8U7T - chains A and G of the 7 polymer chains in the assembly; structure by electron microscopy, 3.30 A resolution.

# Chain A
Protein: Cell division control protein 48
From: Saccharomyces cerevisiae
Notes: EC 3.6.4.6
UniProtKB: P25694 (CDC48_YEAST); residues 250-1084 here correspond to UniProt positions 1-835 (UniProt number = residue number - 249)
Chain sequence (835 residues; numbered 250 to 1084; the number before each row is that of its first residue):
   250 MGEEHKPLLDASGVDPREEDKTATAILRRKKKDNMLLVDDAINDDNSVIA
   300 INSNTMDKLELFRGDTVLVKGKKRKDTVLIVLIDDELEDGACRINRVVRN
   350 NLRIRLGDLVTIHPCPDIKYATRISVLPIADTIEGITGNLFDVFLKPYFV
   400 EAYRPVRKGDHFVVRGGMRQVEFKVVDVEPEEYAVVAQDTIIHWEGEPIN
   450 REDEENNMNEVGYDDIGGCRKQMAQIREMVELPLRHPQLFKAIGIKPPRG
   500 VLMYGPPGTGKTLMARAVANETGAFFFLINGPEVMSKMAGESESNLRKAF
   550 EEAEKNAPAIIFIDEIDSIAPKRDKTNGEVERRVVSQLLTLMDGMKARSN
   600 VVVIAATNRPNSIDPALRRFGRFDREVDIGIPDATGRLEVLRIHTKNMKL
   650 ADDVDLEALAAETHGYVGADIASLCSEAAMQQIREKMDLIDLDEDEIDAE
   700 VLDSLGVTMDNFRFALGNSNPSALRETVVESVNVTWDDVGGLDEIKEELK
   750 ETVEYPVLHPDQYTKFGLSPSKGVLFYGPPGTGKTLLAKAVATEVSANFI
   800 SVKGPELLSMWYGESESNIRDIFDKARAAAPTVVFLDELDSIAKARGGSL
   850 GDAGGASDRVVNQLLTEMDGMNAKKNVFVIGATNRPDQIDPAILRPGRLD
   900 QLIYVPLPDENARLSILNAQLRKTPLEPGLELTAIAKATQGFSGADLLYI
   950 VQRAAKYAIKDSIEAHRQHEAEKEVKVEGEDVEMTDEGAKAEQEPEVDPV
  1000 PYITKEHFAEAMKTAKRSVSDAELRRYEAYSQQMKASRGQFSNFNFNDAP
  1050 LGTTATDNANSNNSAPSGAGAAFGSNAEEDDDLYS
Not modelled in the structure: 250-459, 651-657, 687-706, 847-850, 975-993, 1033-1084
Metal / ion sites: Mg2+ site 1: T511 (together with 08T); Mg2+ site 2: T784 (together with 08T)
Residues lining bound ligands:
  - 08T ([[[(2R,3S,4R,5R)-5-(6-aminopurin-9-yl)-3,4-bis(oxidanyl)oxolan-2-yl]methoxy-oxidanyl-phosphoryl]oxy-oxidanyl-phosphoryl]oxy-tris(fluoranyl)beryllium), molecule 1: D464, P506, G507, T508, G509, K510, T511, L512, V639, H643, G667, A668
  - 08T, molecule 2: D737, V738, G739, L741, P778, P779, G780, T781, G782, K783, T784, L785, E837, N883, I915, Q919, G943, A944, L947
Curated features (UniProtKB/Swiss-Prot):
  - binding site (ATP): P506 to L512, N607, H643, G780 to L785
  - modified residue: S721 (Phosphoserine), S768 (Phosphoserine), T984 (Phosphothreonine), S1019 (Phosphoserine)
  - cross-link (Glycyl lysine isopeptide (Lys-Gly)): K554 (interchain with G-Cter in ubiquitin), K571 (interchain with G-Cter in ubiquitin), K595 (interchain with G-Cter in ubiquitin), K771 (interchain with G-Cter in ubiquitin), K788 (interchain with G-Cter in ubiquitin), K843 (interchain with G-Cter in ubiquitin), K922 (interchain with G-Cter in ubiquitin)
Reported in the primary citation:
  - catalytic residues: R372 (citing earlier work)

# Chain G
Protein: Substrate
From: Saccharomyces cerevisiae
Chain sequence (23 residues; numbered 2650 to 2672; the number before each row is that of its first residue):
  2650 AAAAAAAAAAAAAVAVAVAVAAA

# Interface between chain A and chain G
Residue-residue contacts (5; chain A residue first):
  K536(A) - A2650(G)
  M809(A) - V2663(G)  hydrogen bond (backbone-backbone)
  W810(A) - A2660(G)  hydrophobic
  W810(A) - A2661(G)
  Y811(A) - A2661(G)
Interface residues without a listed pair, chain A (6 interface residues in all): A538, A852
Interface residues without a listed pair, chain G (8 interface residues in all): A2651, A2662, A2664, V2665

# In short
Chain A and chain G form an interface of 6 and 8 residues respectively, with 1 hydrogen bond. Its one hydrogen
bond, M809(A)-V2663(G), is backbone to backbone. Chain A binds compound 08T. From UniProt: 15 ATP-binding
residues on chain A. From the paper: the catalytic residue R372(A).
Here chain A is Cell division control protein 48 and chain G is Substrate, both from Saccharomyces cerevisiae.
Entry 8U7T (Substrate-bound Cdc48, Class 1) was determined by electron microscopy, deposited together with
8U8I, 8U9C, 8U9P, 8U9Q, 8U9Z, 8UA0 and 3 further entries.
